PDB entry 8VSB | electron microscopy, 2.93 A resolution | chains A and I of the 3 polymer chains in the assembly

[Chain A]
Protein: Transforming growth factor beta-3 proprotein
Organism: Homo sapiens
UniProt: P10600 (TGFB3_HUMAN); residues 1-389 here correspond to UniProt positions 24-412 (UniProt number = residue number + 23)
Amino-acid sequence (389 residues; each row starts with the number of its first residue):
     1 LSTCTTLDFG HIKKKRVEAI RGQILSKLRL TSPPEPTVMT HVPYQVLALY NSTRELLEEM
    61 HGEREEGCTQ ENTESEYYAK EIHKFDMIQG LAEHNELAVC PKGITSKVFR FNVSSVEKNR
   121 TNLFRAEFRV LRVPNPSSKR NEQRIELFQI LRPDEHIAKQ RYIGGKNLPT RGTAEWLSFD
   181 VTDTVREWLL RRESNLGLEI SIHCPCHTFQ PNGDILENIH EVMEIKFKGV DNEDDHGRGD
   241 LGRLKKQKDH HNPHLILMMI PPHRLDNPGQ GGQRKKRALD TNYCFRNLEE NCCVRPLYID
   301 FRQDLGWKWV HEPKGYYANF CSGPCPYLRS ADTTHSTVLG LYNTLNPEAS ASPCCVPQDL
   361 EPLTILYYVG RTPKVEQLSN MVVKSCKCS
Unresolved in the structure: 1-2, 57-80, 87-120, 125-176, 191-253, 264-277, 329-340
Disulfide bonds: Cys284-Cys293, Cys292-Cys355, Cys321-Cys386, Cys325-Cys388
UniProt features mapped onto this chain:
  - motif: Arg238 to Asp240 (Cell attachment site)
  - modified residue: Gln270 (N5-methylglutamine)
  - glycosylation (N-linked (GlcNAc...) asparagine): Asn51, Asn112, Asn119

[Chain I]
Protein: Transforming growth factor beta activator LRRC32
Organism: Homo sapiens
UniProt: Q14392 (LRC32_HUMAN); residues 20-627 here = UniProt positions 20-627
Amino-acid sequence (608 residues; row label = number of the first residue in the row):
    20 HQDKVPCKMV DKKVSCQVLG LLQVPSVLPP DTETLDLSGN QLRSILASPL GFYTALRHLD
    80 LSTNEISFLQ PGAFQALTHL EHLSLAHNRL AMATALSAGG LGPLPRVTSL DLSGNSLYSG
   140 LLERLLGEAP SLHTLSLAEN SLTRLTRHTF RDMPALEQLD LHSNVLMDIE DGAFEGLPRL
   200 THLNLSRNSL TCISDFSLQQ LRVLDLSCNS IEAFQTASQP QAEFQLTWLD LRENKLLHFP
   260 DLAALPRLIY LNLSNNLIRL PTGPPQDSKG IHAPSEGWSA LPLSAPSGNA SGRPLSQLLN
   320 LDLSYNEIEL IPDSFLEHLT SLCFLNLSRN CLRTFEARRL GSLPCLMLLD LSHNALETLE
   380 LGARALGSLR TLLLQGNALR DLPPYTFANL ASLQRLNLQG NRVSPCGGPD EPGPSGCVAF
   440 SGITSLRSLS LVDNEIELLR AGAFLHTPLT ELDLSSNPGL EVATGALGGL EASLEVLALQ
   500 GNGLMVLQVD LPCFICLKRL NLAENRLSHL PAWTQAVSLE VLDLRNNSFS LLPGSAMGGL
   560 ETSLRRLYLQ GNPLSCCGNG WLAAQLHQGR VDVDATQDLI CRFSSQEEVS LSHVRPEDCE
   620 KGGLKNIN
Unresolved in the structure: 20-25, 113-115, 281-311, 592-627

[Chain A / chain I interface]
Contacting residue pairs - 8 pairs, chain A then chain I:
  Cys4(A) - Glu326(I)
  Cys4(A) - Glu328(I)
  Cys4(A) - Cys350(I)  disulfide
  Thr6(A) - Tyr324(I)
  Thr6(A) - Asn325(I)
  Thr6(A) - Arg348(I)  hydrogen bond (side chain-backbone)
  Asp8(A) - Asn274(I)
  His11(A) - Glu252(I)  salt bridge
Also at the interface, not in a pair above, chain A (5 interface residues in all): Thr5
Also at the interface, not in a pair above, chain I (9 interface residues in all): Arg278
Inter-chain disulfides: Cys4(A)-Cys350(I)

[Summary]
The interface between chain A and chain I involves 5 residues on one side and 9 on the other, with 1 disulfide
bond, 1 hydrogen bond and 1 salt bridge. Among the polar pairs are His11(A)-Glu252(I) and Thr6(A)-Arg348(I).
Here chain A is Transforming growth factor beta-3 proprotein and chain I is Transforming growth factor beta
activator LRRC32, both from Homo sapiens. Entry 8VSB (L-TGF-b3/GARP) was determined by electron microscopy,
deposited together with 8VS6, 8VSC and 8VSD.
